PDB entry 4XPW | X-ray diffraction, 1.17 A resolution | chain A

[Chain A]
Molecule: Bacteriohemerythrin
Organism: Methylococcus capsulatus str. Bath
UniProtKB: Q60AX2 (HEMTB_METCA); residues 1-131 here = UniProt positions 1-131
Chain sequence (131 residues; row label = number of the first residue in the row):
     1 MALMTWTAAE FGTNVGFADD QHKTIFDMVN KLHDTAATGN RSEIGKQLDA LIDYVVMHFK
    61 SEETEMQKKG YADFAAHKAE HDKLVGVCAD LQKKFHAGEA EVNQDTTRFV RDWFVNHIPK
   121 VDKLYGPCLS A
Differences from the reference sequence: conflict Phe114 (Leu in Q60AX2)
Metal / ion sites: Fe2+ site 1: His22, His58, Glu62, Asp122; Fe2+ site 2: Glu62, His77, His81, His117, Asp122
Swiss-Prot annotation at these positions:
  - binding site (Fe cation): His22, His58, Glu62, His77, His81, His117, Asp122

[In short]
The Fe2+ site 1 is built by His22, His58, Glu62 and Asp122. The Fe2+ site 2 is built by Glu62, His77, His81,
His117 and Asp122. From UniProt: 7 Fe cation-binding residues.
Chain A is Bacteriohemerythrin (Methylococcus capsulatus str. Bath); the structure, Crystal structures of
Leu114F mutant, was determined by X-ray diffraction, deposited together with 4XPX, 4XPY and 4XQ1.
